Entry 9ENK (X-ray diffraction, 2.20 A resolution); this record covers chains A and B.

== Chain A (and B) ==
Protein: L-amino acid oxidase 4
From: Hebeloma cylindrosporum
Notes: EC 1.4.3.2; chain B of this document is another copy of the same molecule, construct and numbering; everything in this record applies to it too
UniProtKB: S4S6Z0 (S4S6Z0_HEBCY); numbering as in UniProt (aligned over 54-615)
Sequence (562 residues; numbered 54 to 615; the number before each row is that of its first residue):
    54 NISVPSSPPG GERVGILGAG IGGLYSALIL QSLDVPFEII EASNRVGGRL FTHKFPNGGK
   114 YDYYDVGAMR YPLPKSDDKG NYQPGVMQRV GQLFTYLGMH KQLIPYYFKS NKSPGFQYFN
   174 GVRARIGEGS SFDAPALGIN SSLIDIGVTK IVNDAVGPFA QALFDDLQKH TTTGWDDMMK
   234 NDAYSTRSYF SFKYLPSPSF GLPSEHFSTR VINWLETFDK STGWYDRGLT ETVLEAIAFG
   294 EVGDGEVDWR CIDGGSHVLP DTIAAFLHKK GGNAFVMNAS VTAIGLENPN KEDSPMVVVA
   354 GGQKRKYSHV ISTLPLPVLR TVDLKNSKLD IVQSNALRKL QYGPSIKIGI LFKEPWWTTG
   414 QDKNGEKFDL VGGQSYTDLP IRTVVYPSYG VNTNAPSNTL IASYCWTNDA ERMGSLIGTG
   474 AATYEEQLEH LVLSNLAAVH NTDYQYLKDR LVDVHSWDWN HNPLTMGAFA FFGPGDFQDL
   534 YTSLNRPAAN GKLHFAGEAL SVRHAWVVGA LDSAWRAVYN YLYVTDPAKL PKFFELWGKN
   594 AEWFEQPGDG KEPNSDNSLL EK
Unresolved in the structure: 54-59, 296-298, 600-615 (chain B: 54-64, 296-298, 324-326, 599-615)
Differences from the reference sequence: engineered mutation A474 (Lys in S4S6Z0), A475 (Lys in S4S6Z0)
Curated features (UniProtKB/Swiss-Prot):
  - binding site (FAD): G75, E94, A95, R102, M122, R123, V334, E551, W559, V560
  - binding site (L-glutamate): R123, Y457
  - binding site (L-glutamine): R123, Y457
  - binding site (L-lysine): R123, Y457
  - binding site (L-phenylalanine): R123, Y457, A558
  - glycosylation (N-linked (GlcNAc...) asparagine): N54, N164, N193, N331
  - mutagenesis: N54 (N54A: Lowers the glycosylation rate of LAAO4, decreases greatly temperature stability, and decreases the catalytic activity), N164 (N164A: Lowers the glycosylation rate of LAAO4, decreases greatly temperature stability, but does not affect the catalytic activity), N193 (N193A: Lowers the glycosylation rate of LAAO4, decreases greatly temperature stability, but does not affect the catalytic activity), E288 (E288H: Leads to a 2.1-fold increased activity toward L-tryptophan, an 1.6-fold increase in activity toward L-2-naphthylalanine which possesses an aromatic side chain of similar size compared with ...), N331 (N331A: Lowers the glycosylation rate of LAAO4, decreases greatly temperature stability, but does not affect the catalytic activity)
Small-molecule neighbours:
  - dihydroflavine-adenine dinucleotide (FDA): G71, A72, G73, I74, G75, G76, I93, E94, A95, S96, G100, G101, R102, L103, V119, G120, A121, M122, R123, Y124, A332, S333, V334, T366, L367, P368, V371, S398, K400, Y457, W512, L517, T518, A521, F522, G550, E551, A558, W559, V560, A563
  - r-1,2-propanediol (PGR), molecule 1: S96, R98, G101, F104, W510, W512, N515, L517, T518
  - r-1,2-propanediol (PGR), molecule 2: S274, R435, T436, Y457, C458, W459
  - r-1,2-propanediol (PGR), molecule 3: V385, D532, T535, S536, R539
  - phenylalanine (PHE): R123, W277, E288, F292, Y457, W459, F522, A558, W559

== How chain A and chain B interact ==
Residue-residue contacts - 102 pairs, chain A then chain B:
  N173(A) - I384(B)
  N173(A) - N388(B)  hydrogen bond
  D186(A) - I384(B)
  A189(A) - I384(B)
  L190(A) - I384(B)  hydrophobic
  A236(A) - S244(B)
  A236(A) - F245(B)
  Y237(A) - F245(B)
  R240(A) - K392(B)
  R240(A) - P527(B)
  S241(A) - S241(B)
  S244(A) - A236(B)
  F245(A) - A236(B)
  F245(A) - Y237(B)
  T262(A) - G528(B)
  T262(A) - Q531(B)  hydrogen bond
  T262(A) - D532(B)
  R263(A) - V385(B)
  R263(A) - D532(B)  salt bridge
  N266(A) - K392(B)
  N266(A) - D532(B)  hydrogen bond
  E269(A) - K392(B)
  T270(A) - R391(B)  hydrogen bond
  T275(A) - R391(B)  hydrogen bond
  T275(A) - K392(B)
  D279(A) - P527(B)
  P370(A) - R465(B)
  R373(A) - D431(B)  hydrogen bond (side chain-backbone)
  R373(A) - L432(B)
  R373(A) - P433(B)
  R373(A) - R465(B)
  T374(A) - Q480(B)
  T374(A) - L484(B)
  I384(A) - N173(B)
  I384(A) - D186(B)
  I384(A) - A189(B)
  I384(A) - L190(B)
  V385(A) - R263(B)
  N388(A) - N173(B)  hydrogen bond
  L390(A) - R465(B)  hydrogen bond (backbone-side chain)
  R391(A) - T270(B)  hydrogen bond
  R391(A) - T275(B)  hydrogen bond
  R391(A) - D431(B)
  R391(A) - R435(B)
  R391(A) - R465(B)  hydrogen bond (backbone-side chain)
  K392(A) - R240(B)
  K392(A) - N266(B)
  K392(A) - E269(B)
  K392(A) - T275(B)
  L393(A) - R465(B)  hydrogen bond (backbone-side chain)
  Q394(A) - N461(B)  hydrogen bond
  Y395(A) - R465(B)
  D431(A) - R373(B)  hydrogen bond (backbone-side chain)
  D431(A) - R391(B)
  L432(A) - R373(B)
  P433(A) - R373(B)
  R435(A) - R391(B)
  N461(A) - Q394(B)  hydrogen bond
  E464(A) - E464(B)
  E464(A) - N513(B)
  R465(A) - P370(B)
  R465(A) - R373(B)
  R465(A) - L390(B)  hydrogen bond (side chain-backbone)
  R465(A) - R391(B)  hydrogen bond (side chain-backbone)
  R465(A) - L393(B)  hydrogen bond (side chain-backbone)
  R465(A) - Y395(B)
  R465(A) - M519(B)
  G467(A) - H514(B)
  S468(A) - N513(B)  hydrogen bond (side chain-backbone)
  S468(A) - H514(B)
  S468(A) - N515(B)  hydrogen bond (side chain-backbone)
  S468(A) - P516(B)
  S468(A) - M519(B)
  L469(A) - P516(B)  hydrophobic
  I470(A) - H514(B)  hydrogen bond (backbone-side chain)
  G471(A) - H514(B)
  Y477(A) - P516(B)  hydrophobic
  Q480(A) - T374(B)
  L484(A) - T374(B)
  D511(A) - H514(B)  salt bridge
  N513(A) - S468(B)  hydrogen bond (backbone-side chain)
  N513(A) - H514(B)
  H514(A) - G467(B)
  H514(A) - S468(B)
  H514(A) - I470(B)  hydrogen bond (side chain-backbone)
  H514(A) - G471(B)
  H514(A) - D511(B)  salt bridge
  H514(A) - N513(B)
  H514(A) - H514(B)
  N515(A) - S468(B)  hydrogen bond (backbone-side chain)
  P516(A) - S468(B)
  P516(A) - L469(B)  hydrophobic
  P516(A) - Y477(B)  hydrophobic
  M519(A) - R465(B)
  M519(A) - S468(B)
  P527(A) - R240(B)  hydrogen bond (backbone-side chain)
  P527(A) - D279(B)
  G528(A) - T262(B)
  Q531(A) - T262(B)  hydrogen bond
  D532(A) - T262(B)
  D532(A) - R263(B)  salt bridge
  D532(A) - N266(B)  hydrogen bond
Also at the interface, not in a pair above, chain A (62 interface residues in all): F185, L369, D462, T472, L517, G520, G526, L533
Also at the interface, not in a pair above, chain B (62 interface residues in all): F185, L369, D462, T472, L517, G520, G526, L533

== In short ==
Chain A and chain B each contribute 62 residues to their interface; the contacts include 27 hydrogen bonds and
4 salt bridges. Among the polar pairs are R263(A)-D532(B), D511(A)-H514(B) and N173(A)-N388(B). Bound to chain
A: dihydroflavine-adenine dinucleotide, phenylalanine and 3 copies of r-1,2-propanediol.
Both chains are L-amino acid oxidase 4 (Hebeloma cylindrosporum). Entry 9ENK (L-amino acid oxidase 4 (HcLAAO4)
from the fungus Hebeloma cylindrosporum in complex with L-phenylalanine) was determined by X-ray diffraction,
deposited together with 9ENH, 9ENI, 9ENJ and 9ENN.
